7U6Z - chain B; structure by X-ray diffraction, 1.30 A resolution.

Chain B:
Molecule: Pertussis toxin subunit 1
Source organism: Bordetella pertussis
Notes: EC 2.4.2.-, 2.4.2.30
Reference sequence: P04977 (TOX1_BORPE); residues 2-182 here correspond to UniProt positions 36-216 (UniProt number = residue number + 34)
Chain sequence (184 residues; numbered -1 to 182; the number before each row is that of its first residue; numbers below 1 keep their minus sign (Gly-1 is residue -1)):
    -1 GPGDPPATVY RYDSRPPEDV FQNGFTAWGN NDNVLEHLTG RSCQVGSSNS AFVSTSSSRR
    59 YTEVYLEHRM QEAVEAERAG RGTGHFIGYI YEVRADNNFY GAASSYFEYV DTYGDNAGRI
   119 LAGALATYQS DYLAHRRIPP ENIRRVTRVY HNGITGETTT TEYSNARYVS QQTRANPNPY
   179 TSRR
Disordered / not traced: -1 to 0, 113-125, 181-182
Differences from the reference sequence: expression tag (-1 to 1); variant Glu34 (Asp68 in P04977); engineered mutation Asp129 (Glu163 in P04977)
UniProt features mapped onto this chain:
  - active site: His35
  - binding site (NAD(+)): Trp26
Ligand contacts: NAD (nicotinamide-adenine-dinucleotide): Tyr8, Arg9, Tyr10, Asp11, Ser12, Arg13, Thr24, Ala25, Trp26, His35, Leu36, Thr37, Gly38, Cys41, Gln42, Ser52, Thr53, Ser54, Tyr59, Thr60, Tyr63, Asp129
From the paper describing this entry:
  - mutagenesis - C41S, S54Q, V62Y: unchanged catalytic activity
  - mutagenesis - Y59A: abolished catalytic activity
  - mutagenesis - Y63A: decreased catalytic activity
  - mutagenesis - Q127D: decreased catalytic activity on HsGalphai3

In short:
Chain B binds NAD. From UniProt: active-site residue His35 and NAD+-binding residue Trp26. The paper reports
that Y59A abolishes catalytic activity; Y63A reduces catalytic activity; 6 substitutions were tested in all.
Chain B is Pertussis toxin subunit 1 (Bordetella pertussis); the structure, Pertussis toxin E129D NAD, was
determined by X-ray diffraction (same publication as 7SKI, 7SKK, 7SKY and 7SNE).
